PDB entry 4TT1 | X-ray diffraction, 2.75 A resolution | chains A and B

[Chain A (and B)]
Molecule: Deneddylase
Organism: Herpes simplex virus (type 1 / strain 17)
Notes: EC 3.4.19.12, 3.4.22.-; chain B of this document is another copy of the same molecule, construct and numbering; everything in this record applies to it too
UniProtKB: P10220 (DEN_HHV11); residues 1600-1732 here correspond to UniProt positions 1625-1757 (UniProt number = residue number + 25)
Sequence (138 residues; numbered 1595 to 1732; the number before each row is that of its first residue):
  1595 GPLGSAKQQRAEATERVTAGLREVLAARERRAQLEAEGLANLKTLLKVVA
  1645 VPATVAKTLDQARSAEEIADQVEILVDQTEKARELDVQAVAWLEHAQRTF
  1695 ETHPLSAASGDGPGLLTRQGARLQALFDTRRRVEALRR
Disordered / not traced: 1595-1599, 1724-1732 (chain B: 1724-1732)
Differences from the reference sequence: expression tag (1595-1599)

[How chain A and chain B interact]
Contacting residue pairs (87):
  E1629(A) - L1699(B)
  G1632(A) - H1697(B)  hydrogen bond (backbone-side chain)
  G1632(A) - L1699(B)
  L1633(A) - L1699(B)
  L1636(A) - T1693(B)
  L1636(A) - H1697(B)
  L1639(A) - H1689(B)  hydrogen bond (backbone-side chain)
  L1639(A) - H1697(B)
  L1640(A) - W1686(B)  hydrogen bond (backbone-side chain)
  L1640(A) - H1689(B)
  L1640(A) - A1690(B)  hydrophobic
  L1640(A) - T1693(B)
  V1642(A) - H1689(B)
  V1643(A) - W1686(B)
  V1643(A) - H1689(B)
  A1644(A) - W1686(B)
  V1645(A) - W1686(B)
  P1646(A) - A1683(B)  hydrophobic
  P1646(A) - W1686(B)
  A1659(A) - L1699(B)
  A1659(A) - L1709(B)  hydrophobic
  I1662(A) - F1694(B)  hydrophobic
  A1663(A) - L1710(B)  hydrophobic
  A1663(A) - Q1713(B)
  V1666(A) - L1687(B)  hydrophobic
  E1667(A) - R1712(B)  salt bridge
  E1667(A) - Q1713(B)
  E1667(A) - R1716(B)  salt bridge
  L1669(A) - W1686(B)  hydrophobic
  L1669(A) - L1687(B)  hydrophobic
  V1670(A) - L1687(B)  hydrophobic
  V1670(A) - R1716(B)
  V1670(A) - L1717(B)  hydrophobic
  V1670(A) - L1720(B)  hydrophobic
  D1671(A) - R1716(B)  salt bridge
  T1673(A) - D1680(B)
  T1673(A) - A1683(B)
  T1673(A) - L1720(B)
  E1674(A) - R1716(B)  salt bridge
  R1677(A) - D1680(B)  salt bridge
  R1677(A) - V1684(B)
  R1677(A) - L1720(B)  hydrogen bond (side chain-backbone)
  R1677(A) - T1723(B)  hydrogen bond
  D1680(A) - T1673(B)
  D1680(A) - R1677(B)  salt bridge
  A1683(A) - T1673(B)
  V1684(A) - R1677(B)
  W1686(A) - L1640(B)  hydrogen bond (side chain-backbone)
  W1686(A) - V1643(B)
  W1686(A) - A1644(B)
  W1686(A) - V1645(B)
  W1686(A) - P1646(B)
  W1686(A) - V1649(B)  hydrophobic
  W1686(A) - V1666(B)  hydrophobic
  L1687(A) - V1666(B)  hydrophobic
  L1687(A) - L1669(B)  hydrophobic
  L1687(A) - V1670(B)  hydrophobic
  H1689(A) - L1639(B)  hydrogen bond (side chain-backbone)
  H1689(A) - L1640(B)
  H1689(A) - V1643(B)
  A1690(A) - L1640(B)  hydrophobic
  T1693(A) - L1636(B)
  T1693(A) - L1640(B)
  F1694(A) - A1659(B)
  F1694(A) - I1662(B)  hydrophobic
  F1694(A) - A1663(B)
  H1697(A) - G1632(B)  hydrogen bond (side chain-backbone)
  H1697(A) - L1636(B)
  H1697(A) - L1639(B)
  L1699(A) - E1629(B)
  L1699(A) - G1632(B)
  L1699(A) - L1633(B)
  L1709(A) - A1659(B)  hydrophobic
  L1709(A) - E1660(B)
  L1710(A) - A1663(B)  hydrophobic
  R1712(A) - E1667(B)  salt bridge
  Q1713(A) - A1663(B)
  Q1713(A) - V1666(B)
  Q1713(A) - E1667(B)  hydrogen bond (side chain-backbone)
  R1716(A) - V1670(B)
  R1716(A) - D1671(B)  salt bridge
  R1716(A) - E1674(B)  salt bridge
  L1717(A) - V1670(B)  hydrophobic
  L1720(A) - V1670(B)  hydrophobic
  L1720(A) - T1673(B)
  L1720(A) - R1677(B)  hydrogen bond (backbone-side chain)
  T1723(A) - R1677(B)  hydrogen bond
Also at the interface, not in a pair above, chain A (46 interface residues in all): E1660, Q1682, A1685, S1700, A1719
Also at the interface, not in a pair above, chain B (44 interface residues in all): V1642, A1685

[Summary]
Chain A and chain B form an interface of 46 and 44 residues respectively; the contacts include 11 hydrogen
bonds and 9 salt bridges. Polar pairs include E1667(A)-R1712(B), E1667(A)-R1716(B) and D1671(A)-R1716(B).
Both chains are Deneddylase (Herpes simplex virus (type 1 / strain 17)). Entry 4TT1 (Crystal structure of
fragment 1600-1733 of HSV1 UL36, native) was determined by X-ray diffraction.
